6MU5 - chains A and T of the 3 polymer chains in the assembly; structure by X-ray diffraction, 1.91 A resolution.

[Chain A]
Name: DNA polymerase I
From: Geobacillus stearothermophilus
Notes: EC 2.7.7.7
UniProtKB: E1C9K5 (E1C9K5_GEOSE); residues 297-876 here correspond to UniProt positions 1-580 (UniProt number = residue number - 296)
Chain sequence (580 residues; row label = number of the first residue in the row):
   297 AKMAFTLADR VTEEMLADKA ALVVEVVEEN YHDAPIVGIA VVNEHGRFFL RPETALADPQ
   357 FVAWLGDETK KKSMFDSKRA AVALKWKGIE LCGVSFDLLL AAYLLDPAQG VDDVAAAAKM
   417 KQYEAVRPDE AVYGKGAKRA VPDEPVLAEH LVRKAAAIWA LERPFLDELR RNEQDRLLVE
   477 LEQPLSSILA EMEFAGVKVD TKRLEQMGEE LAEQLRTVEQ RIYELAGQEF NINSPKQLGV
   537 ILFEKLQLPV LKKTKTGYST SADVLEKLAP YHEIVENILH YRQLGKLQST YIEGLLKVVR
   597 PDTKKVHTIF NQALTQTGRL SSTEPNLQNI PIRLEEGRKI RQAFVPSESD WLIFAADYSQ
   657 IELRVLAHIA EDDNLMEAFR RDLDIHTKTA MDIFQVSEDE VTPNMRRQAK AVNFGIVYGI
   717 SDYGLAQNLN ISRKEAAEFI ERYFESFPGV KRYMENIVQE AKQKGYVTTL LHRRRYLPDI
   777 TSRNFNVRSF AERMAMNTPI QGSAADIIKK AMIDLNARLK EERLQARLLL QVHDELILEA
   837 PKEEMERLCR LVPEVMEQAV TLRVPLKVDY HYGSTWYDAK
Unresolved in the structure: 297-298
Differences from the reference sequence: conflict Thr550 (Ser254 in E1C9K5)
From the paper describing this entry:
  - binding site for the 10-nt DNA strand: Tyr714
  - conformationally variable residues (loop rearrangement): Tyr714
  - binding site for Tna (5'-d(p*(tg)p*(tft)p*(fa2)p*(tc)p*(tg)p*(tft)p*(tg)p*(fa2)p*(tft)p*(tc)p*(tg)p*(tc)p*(fa2))-3') (chain T): Ser617

[Chain T]
Molecule: Tna (5'-d(p*(tg)p*(tft)p*(fa2)p*(tc)p*(tg)p*(tft)p*(tg)p*(fa2)p*(tft)p*(tc)p*(tg)p*(tc)p*(fa2))-3')
Sequence (13 nucleotides; row label = number of the first residue in the row):
     4 XXXXXXXXXX XXX
Modified / non-standard residues: TG (2-azanyl-9-[(2R,3R,4S)-3-oxidanyl-4-[oxidanyl-bis(oxidanylidene)-$l6-phosphanyl]oxy-oxolan-2-yl]-1H-purin-6-one) at position 4, TFT ((L)-alpha-threofuranosyl-thymine-3'-monophosphate) at position 5, FA2 (5-(6-amino-9H-purin-9-yl)-4-hydroxytetrahydrofuran-3-yl dihydrogen phosphate) at position 6, TC (4-azanyl-1-[(2R,3R,4S)-3-oxidanyl-4-[oxidanyl-bis(oxidanylidene)-$l6-phosphanyl]oxy-oxolan-2-yl]pyrimidin-2-one) at position 7, TG (2-azanyl-9-[(2R,3R,4S)-3-oxidanyl-4-[oxidanyl-bis(oxidanylidene)-$l6-phosphanyl]oxy-oxolan-2-yl]-1H-purin-6-one) at position 8, TFT ((L)-alpha-threofuranosyl-thymine-3'-monophosphate) at position 9, TG (2-azanyl-9-[(2R,3R,4S)-3-oxidanyl-4-[oxidanyl-bis(oxidanylidene)-$l6-phosphanyl]oxy-oxolan-2-yl]-1H-purin-6-one) at position 10, FA2 (5-(6-amino-9H-purin-9-yl)-4-hydroxytetrahydrofuran-3-yl dihydrogen phosphate) at position 11, TFT ((L)-alpha-threofuranosyl-thymine-3'-monophosphate) at position 12, TC (4-azanyl-1-[(2R,3R,4S)-3-oxidanyl-4-[oxidanyl-bis(oxidanylidene)-$l6-phosphanyl]oxy-oxolan-2-yl]pyrimidin-2-one) at position 13, TG (2-azanyl-9-[(2R,3R,4S)-3-oxidanyl-4-[oxidanyl-bis(oxidanylidene)-$l6-phosphanyl]oxy-oxolan-2-yl]-1H-purin-6-one) at position 14, TC (4-azanyl-1-[(2R,3R,4S)-3-oxidanyl-4-[oxidanyl-bis(oxidanylidene)-$l6-phosphanyl]oxy-oxolan-2-yl]pyrimidin-2-one) at position 15, FA2 (5-(6-amino-9H-purin-9-yl)-4-hydroxytetrahydrofuran-3-yl dihydrogen phosphate) at position 16

[Interface between chain A and chain T]
Residue-residue contacts - 38 pairs, chain A then chain T:
  Asn527(A) with TC_13(T), base contact
  Asn529(A) with TC_13(T), base contact
  Ser530(A) with TC_13(T), sugar contact; TG_14(T), base contact
  Lys532(A) with TG_14(T), sugar contact
  Gln533(A) with TG_14(T), base contact
  Lys582(A) with TG_10(T), base contact
  Ser585(A) with TFT_12(T), phosphate contact
  Thr586(A) with FA2_11(T), hydrogen bond to the sugar
  Leu610(A) with TG_8(T), sugar contact; TFT_9(T), phosphate contact
  Thr611(A) with TG_8(T), sugar contact
  Ser617(A) with TG_8(T), sugar contact; TFT_9(T), hydrogen bond to the phosphate
  Ser618(A) with TFT_9(T), base contact
  Thr619(A) with TG_10(T), base contact
  Glu620(A) with TG_10(T), base contact
  Asn622(A) with TFT_9(T), base contact; TG_10(T), base contact
  Asn625(A) with TG_8(T), base contact; TFT_9(T), base contact
  Phe710(A) with FA2_6(T), base contact
  Tyr714(A) with FA2_6(T), sugar contact
  Gly715(A) with FA2_6(T), phosphate contact
  Ile716(A) with FA2_6(T), phosphate contact
  Ser717(A) with TFT_5(T), hydrogen bond to the phosphate; FA2_6(T), hydrogen bond to the phosphate
  Tyr719(A) with TG_4(T), base contact; TFT_5(T), phosphate contact
  Asn782(A) with TG_4(T), hydrogen bond to the sugar; TFT_5(T), base contact
  Val783(A) with TFT_5(T), base contact
  Phe786(A) with TFT_5(T), base contact; FA2_6(T), phosphate contact; TC_7(T), base contact
  Arg789(A) with TFT_5(T), salt bridge to the phosphate; FA2_6(T), salt bridge to the phosphate
  Met790(A) with FA2_6(T), sugar contact
Other interface residues (no listed pair), chain A (28 interface residues in all): Arg615
Other interface residues (no listed pair), chain T (12 interface residues in all): TC_15

[In short]
28 residues of chain A and 12 residues of chain T are in contact, with 5 hydrogen bonds and 2 salt bridges.
Among the polar pairs are Thr586(A)-FA2_11(T), Asn782(A)-TG_4(T) and Ser617(A)-TFT_9(T). From the paper: a
binding site for the 10-nt DNA strand at Tyr714(A); a binding site for Tna
(5'-d(p*(tg)p*(tft)p*(fa2)p*(tc)p*(tg)p*(tft)p*(tg)p*(fa2)p*(tft)p*(tc)p*(tg)p*(tc)p*(fa2))-3') (chain T) at
Ser617(A).
Chain A is DNA polymerase I (Geobacillus stearothermophilus) and chain T is Tna
(5'-d(p*(tg)p*(tft)p*(fa2)p*(tc)p*(tg)p*(tft)p*(tg)p*(fa2)p*(tft)p*(tc)p*(tg)p*(tc)p*(fa2))-3'); the
structure, Bst DNA polymerase I TNA/DNA binary complex, was determined by X-ray diffraction together with 6MU4
from the same study.
